Entry 3RMP (X-ray diffraction, 2.21 A resolution); this record covers chains A and C of the 6 polymer chains in the assembly.

[Chain A (and C)]
Protein: CP4-like integrase
From: Yersinia pestis
Notes: fragment: arm-type binding domain; chain C of this document is another copy of the same molecule, construct and numbering; everything in this record applies to it too
Reference sequence: Q9Z3B4 (Q9Z3B4_YERPE); residue numbers follow UniProt; this construct covers 1-80
Sequence (88 residues; each row starts with the number of its first residue):
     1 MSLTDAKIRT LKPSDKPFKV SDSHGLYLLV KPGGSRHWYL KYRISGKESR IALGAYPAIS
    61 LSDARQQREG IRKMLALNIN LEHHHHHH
Disordered / not traced: 1, 79-88 (chain C: 1, 13-14, 79-88)
Sequence notes: expression tag (81-88)

[How chain A and chain C interact]
Residue-residue contacts - 20 pairs, chain A then chain C:
  Ile-51(A) / Met-74(C)  hydrophobic
  Ala-52(A) / Lys-73(C)
  Leu-53(A) / Lys-73(C)  hydrogen bond (backbone-side chain)
  Asp-63(A) / Gln-66(C)
  Gln-66(A) / Asp-63(C)
  Gln-66(A) / Gln-66(C)
  Gln-66(A) / Gln-67(C)
  Gln-67(A) / Gln-66(C)
  Gln-67(A) / Gly-70(C)
  Gln-67(A) / Lys-73(C)  hydrogen bond
  Gly-70(A) / Gln-67(C)
  Gly-70(A) / Ile-71(C)
  Ile-71(A) / Gly-70(C)
  Ile-71(A) / Met-74(C)  hydrophobic
  Lys-73(A) / Ile-51(C)
  Lys-73(A) / Ala-52(C)
  Lys-73(A) / Gln-67(C)  hydrogen bond
  Met-74(A) / Tyr-42(C)  hydrophobic
  Met-74(A) / Ile-51(C)
  Met-74(A) / Ile-71(C)  hydrophobic
Other interface residues (no listed pair), chain A (14 interface residues in all): Tyr-42, Ile-59, Glu-69, Leu-77
Other interface residues (no listed pair), chain C (14 interface residues in all): Leu-53, Glu-69, Leu-75, Leu-77

[In short]
Chain A and chain C each contribute 14 residues to their interface; the contacts include 3 hydrogen bonds.
Polar pairs include Leu-53(A)/Lys-73(C) and Gln-67(A)/Lys-73(C).
Chain A and chain C are both CP4-like integrase (Yersinia pestis); the structure, Structural basis for the
recognition of attP substrates by P4-like integrases, was determined by X-ray diffraction.
